Entry 7C7X (X-ray diffraction, 3.00 A resolution); this record covers chains E and A of the 6 polymer chains in the assembly.

== Chain E ==
Molecule: NAP1-related protein 1
Organism: Arabidopsis thaliana
Reference sequence: Q9CA59 (NRP1_ARATH); residues 19-256 here = UniProt positions 19-256
Chain sequence (239 residues; each row starts with the number of its first residue):
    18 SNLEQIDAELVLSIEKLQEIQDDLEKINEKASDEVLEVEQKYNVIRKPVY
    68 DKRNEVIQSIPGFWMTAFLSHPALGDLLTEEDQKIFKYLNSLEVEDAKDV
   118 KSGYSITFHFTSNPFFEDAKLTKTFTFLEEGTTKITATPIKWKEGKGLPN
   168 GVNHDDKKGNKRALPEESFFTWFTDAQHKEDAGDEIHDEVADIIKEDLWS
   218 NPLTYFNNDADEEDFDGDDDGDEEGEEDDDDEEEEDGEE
Not modelled in the structure: 145-147, 165-184, 194-203, 225-256
Differences from the reference sequence: expression tag (18)
What the authors report for this chain:
  - mutagenesis - E36A/D39A/D40A/K43A, K115A/D116A/K118A, E213A/D214A: abolished binding to H2A-H2B
  - mutagenesis - E36A/D39A/D40A/K43A: decreased growth
  - mutagenesis - E146A/E147A/K151A: decreased binding to H2A-H2B
  - mutagenesis - K104A/Y105A: unchanged binding to H2A-H2B

== Chain A ==
Molecule: Histone H2A.6
Organism: Arabidopsis thaliana
Reference sequence: Q9LD28 (H2A6_ARATH); residues 12-104 here correspond to UniProt positions 14-106 (UniProt number = residue number + 2)
Chain sequence (93 residues; numbered 12 to 104; the number before each row is that of its first residue):
    12 KKATSRSSKAGLQFPVGRIARFLKAGKYAERVGAGAPVYLAAVLEYLAAE
    62 VLELAGNAARDNKKTRIVPRHIQLAVRNDEELSKLLGDVTIAN
Not modelled in the structure: 12-21, 103-104

== Interface between chain E and chain A ==
Contacting residue pairs - 8 pairs, chain E then chain A:
  Glu36(E) with Arg29(A), salt bridge
  Asp40(E) with Arg29(A), salt bridge; Phe33(A)
  Lys43(E) with Arg32(A); Phe33(A); Ala36(A)
  Ile44(E) with Arg32(A)
  Glu46(E) with Ala36(A)
Interface residues without a listed pair, chain E (6 interface residues in all): Asp39
From the paper, about this interface:
  - residue pairs: Glu36(E)-Arg29(A) (hydrogen bond), Asp39(E)-Arg29(A), Asp40(E)-Arg29(A) (hydrogen bond), Asp40(E)-Arg32(A)

== Summary ==
The interface between chain E and chain A involves 6 residues on one side and 4 on the other; the contacts
include 2 salt bridges. Polar pairs include Glu36(E)-Arg29(A) and Asp40(E)-Arg29(A). The paper describes
hydrogen bonds between Glu36(E) and Arg29(A) and Asp40(E) and Arg29(A); contacts between Asp39(E) and Arg29(A)
and Asp40(E) and Arg32(A). The paper reports that E36A/D39A/D40A/K43A, K115A/D116A/K118A and E213A/D214A of
chain E abolish binding to H2A-H2B; E36A/D39A/D40A/K43A of chain E reduce growth.
Here chain E is NAP1-related protein 1 and chain A is Histone H2A.6, both from Arabidopsis thaliana. Entry
7C7X (Structural insights into nucleosome reorganization by NAP1-RELATED PROTEIN 1 (NRP1)) was determined by
X-ray diffraction (same publication as 7BP2, 7BP4, 7BP5 and 7BP6).
